PDB entry 9BEZ | X-ray diffraction, 1.90 A resolution | chains A and B of the 3 polymer chains in the assembly

[Chain A (and B)]
Molecule: Protein argonaute-2
Organism: Homo sapiens
Notes: EC 3.1.26.-; chain B of this document is another copy of the same molecule, construct and numbering; everything in this record applies to it too
UniProt: Q9UKV8 (AGO2_HUMAN); residues 440-575 here = UniProt positions 440-575
Amino-acid sequence (136 residues; row label = number of the first residue in the row):
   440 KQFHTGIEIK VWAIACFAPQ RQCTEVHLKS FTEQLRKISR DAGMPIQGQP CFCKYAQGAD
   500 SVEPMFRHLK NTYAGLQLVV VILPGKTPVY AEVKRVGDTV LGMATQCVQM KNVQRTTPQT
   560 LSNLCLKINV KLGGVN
Unresolved in the structure: 573-575 (chain B: 575)
Swiss-Prot annotation at these positions:
  - natural variant: G573 (G573S: In LESKRES)
  - mutagenesis: F470 (F470V: No effect on miRNA-binding or target mRNA cleavage. Abrogates binding to the 7-methylguanosine cap of mRNA and prevents inhibition of translation. Abolishes interaction with TNRC6C ...), F505 (F505V: No effect on miRNA-binding or target mRNA cleavage. Abrogates binding to the 7-methylguanosine cap of mRNA and prevents inhibition of translation and abolishes interaction with TNRC6C ...), K533 (K533A: Impairs RNA cleavage), Q545 (Q545A: Impairs RNA cleavage), K570 (K570A: Impairs RNA cleavage)
Residues lining bound ligands: A1ANT ([(3S,4R,5R)-5-[5-methyl-2,4-bis(oxidanylidene)pyrimidin-1-yl]-4-oxidanyl-oxolan-3-yl] [oxidanyl(phosphonooxy)phosphoryl] hydrogen phosphate): L522, G524, Y529, K533, T544, Q545, C546, V547, Q548, K566, K570
What the authors report for this chain:
  - binding site for A1ANT: Q548

[Chain A / chain B interface]
Residue-residue contacts - 23 pairs, chain A then chain B:
  R506(A) with Q461(B), hydrogen bond
  K509(A) with P523(B); M549(B)
  L515(A) with K525(B), hydrogen bond (backbone-side chain)
  Q516(A) with K525(B)
  L517(A) with K525(B)
  D537(A) with P523(B); T526(B), hydrogen bond (backbone-side chain); P527(B)
  T538(A) with F456(B); P458(B); P523(B)
  V539(A) with P458(B), hydrophobic; Q461(B), hydrogen bond (backbone-side chain); P523(B); M549(B)
  L540(A) with P523(B)
  G541(A) with P523(B); G524(B); K525(B), hydrogen bond (backbone-backbone); T526(B)
  M542(A) with K525(B), hydrogen bond (backbone-backbone)
  A543(A) with K525(B)
Also at the interface, not in a pair above, chain A (13 interface residues in all): G536
Also at the interface, not in a pair above, chain B (13 interface residues in all): A457, Q496, G497, V528

[Summary]
The chain A/chain B interface involves 13 residues from each chain, with 6 hydrogen bonds. Among the polar
pairs are R506(A)-Q461(B), L515(A)-K525(B) and D537(A)-T526(B). Ligands of chain A: compound A1ANT. UniProt
lists 5 mutagenesis sites on chain A. From the paper: a binding site for A1ANT at Q548(A).
Chain A and chain B are both Protein argonaute-2 (Homo sapiens); the structure, MID domain of human Argo2
bound to RNA, was determined by X-ray diffraction together with 9BF0 and 9BF2 from the same study.
